Entry 3NG1 (X-ray diffraction, 2.30 A resolution); this record covers chain A.

[Chain A]
Protein: Signal sequence recognition protein ffh
Source organism: Thermus aquaticus
Notes: fragment: ng gtpase fragment
Reference sequence: O07347 (SRP54_THEAQ); residues 2-294 here correspond to UniProt positions 1-293 (UniProt number = residue number - 1)
Chain sequence (294 residues; numbered 1 to 294; the number before each row is that of its first residue):
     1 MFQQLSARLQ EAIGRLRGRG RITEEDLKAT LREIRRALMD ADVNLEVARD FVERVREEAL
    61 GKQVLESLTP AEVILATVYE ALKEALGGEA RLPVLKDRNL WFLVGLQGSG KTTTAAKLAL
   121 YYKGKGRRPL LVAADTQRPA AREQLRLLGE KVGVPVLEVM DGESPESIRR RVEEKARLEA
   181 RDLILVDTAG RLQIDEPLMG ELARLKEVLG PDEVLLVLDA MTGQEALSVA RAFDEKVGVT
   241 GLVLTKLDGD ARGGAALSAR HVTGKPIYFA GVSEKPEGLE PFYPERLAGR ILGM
Ion coordination: Cd2+ site 1: E11, E33 (shared with 2 residues of chain B); Cd2+ site 2: E46, D50 (shared with 2 residues of chain B); Cd2+ site 3 near H261 (its only coordinating residue here); Cd2+ site 4 near E285 (its only coordinating residue here)
Reported in the primary citation:
  - contacts within the chain: K111-D187 (salt bridge), G190-R191 (hydrogen bond), D135-R191

[Summary]
E11 and E33 coordinate Cd2+ site 1. The Cd2+ site 2 is built by E46 and D50. From the paper: contacts within
the chain involving K111, D187 and G190 among others.
Chain A is Signal sequence recognition protein ffh (Thermus aquaticus); the structure, N and gtpase domains of
the signal sequence recognition protein ffh from thermus aquaticus, was determined by X-ray diffraction
together with 1NG1 and 2NG1 from the same study.
